6XC9 - chains C and E of the 4 polymer chains in the assembly; structure by X-ray diffraction, 2.40 A resolution.

[Chain C]
Name: Hybrid Insulin Peptide, MHC class II HLA-DQ-beta chain fusion
Source organism: Homo sapiens
Reference sequence: A0A6B9KAL0 (A0A6B9KAL0_HUMAN); residues 15-206 here correspond to UniProt positions 33-224 (UniProt number = residue number + 18)
Amino-acid sequence (230 residues; each row starts with the number of its first residue; a row labelled like 14A-14M holds insertion residues (14A, then the next letters in order); numbers below 1 keep their minus sign (Gly-2 is residue -2)):
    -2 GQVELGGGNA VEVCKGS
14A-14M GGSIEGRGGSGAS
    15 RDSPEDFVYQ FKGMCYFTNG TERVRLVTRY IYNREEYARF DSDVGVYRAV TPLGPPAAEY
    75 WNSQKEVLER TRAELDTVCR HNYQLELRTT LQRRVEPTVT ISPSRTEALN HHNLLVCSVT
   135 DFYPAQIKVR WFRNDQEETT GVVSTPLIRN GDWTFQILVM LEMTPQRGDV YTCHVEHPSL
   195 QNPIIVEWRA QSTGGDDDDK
Not modelled in the structure: 14A-14M, 119-127, 205-214
Cystine bridges: Cys29-Cys93, Cys131-Cys187
Glycans and other covalent adducts: N-acetylglucosamine (NAG) linked to Asn33
Sequence notes: linker (14A-14M); expression tag (207-214)

[Chain E]
Name: T-CELL-RECEPTOR, A3.10-beta chain
Source organism: Homo sapiens
Amino-acid sequence (245 residues; numbered 2 to 259; 13 numbers in that range are skipped by the numbering (no residue carries them; nothing is unmodelled there); the number before each row is that of its first residue):
     2 MGVTQTPRYL IKTRGQQVTL SCSPISGH
    37 RSVSWYQQTP GQGLQFLFEY FS
    63 ETQRNKGNFP
    74 GRFSGRQF
    83 SNSRSEMNVS TLELGDSALY LCASSLSASG GATDTQYFGP GTRLTVLEDL KNVFPPEVAV
   143 FEPSEAEISH TQKATLVCLA TGFFPDHVEL SWWVNGKEVH SGVCTDPQPL KEQPALNDSR
   203 YALSSRLRVS ATFWQNPRNH FRCQVQFYGL SENDEWTQDR AKPVTQIVSA EAWGRAD
Not modelled in the structure: 2
Cystine bridges: Cys23-Cys104, Cys160-Cys225

[Interface between chain C and chain E]
Contacting residue pairs (25; chain C residue first):
  Gly5(C) - Gly112(E)
  Asn6(C) - Ser111(E)
  Asn6(C) - Gly112(E)  hydrogen bond (backbone-backbone)
  Ala7(C) - Ala110(E)
  Ala7(C) - Ser111(E)
  Val8(C) - Arg37(E)
  Val8(C) - Phe57(E)  hydrophobic
  Val8(C) - Ser109(E)
  Val8(C) - Ala110(E)  hydrogen bond (backbone-backbone)
  Val8(C) - Ser111(E)
  Glu9(C) - Arg37(E)  hydrogen bond (backbone-side chain)
  Val10(C) - Arg37(E)  hydrogen bond (backbone-side chain)
  Cys11(C) - Arg37(E)  hydrogen bond (backbone-side chain)
  Lys12(C) - Arg37(E)
  Lys12(C) - Ser83(E)
  Gly13(C) - Ser83(E)
  Ser14(C) - Ser58(E)
  Ser14(C) - Glu63(E)  hydrogen bond (backbone-side chain)
  Tyr74(C) - Arg37(E)  hydrogen bond
  Gln78(C) - Ala110(E)
  Glu80(C) - Leu108(E)
  Val81(C) - Ala110(E)  hydrophobic
  Arg84(C) - Ser111(E)
  Arg84(C) - Ala114(E)
  Arg84(C) - Asp116(E)  salt bridge
Other interface residues (no listed pair), chain E (14 interface residues in all): Ser85, Gly113
From the paper, about this interface:
  - pairs named by the authors: Phe57(E)-Val8(C), Ser109(E)-Val8(C), Ala110(E)-Val8(C), Ser111(E)-Val8(C)
  - interface residues, chain E: Arg37(E)

[In short]
15 residues of chain C face 14 of chain E across their interface; the contacts include 7 hydrogen bonds and 1
salt bridge. Polar contacts include Arg84(C)-Asp116(E), Glu9(C)-Arg37(E) and Val10(C)-Arg37(E). The paper
describes contacts between Phe57(E) and Val8(C), Ser109(E) and Val8(C) and Ala110(E) and Val8(C) among others.
From the paper: the interface residue Arg37(E).
Chain C is Hybrid Insulin Peptide, MHC class II HLA-DQ-beta chain fusion and chain E is T-CELL-RECEPTOR,
A3.10-beta chain, both from Homo sapiens; the structure, Immune receptor complex, was determined by X-ray
diffraction (same publication as 6XCO and 6XCP).
